PDB entry 7BTO | electron microscopy, 3.97 A resolution | chains D and I of the 9 polymer chains in the assembly

Chain D:
Name: Antirestriction protein ArdA
Organism: Enterococcus faecalis EnGen0302
Reference sequence: A0A0M2A928 (A0A0M2A928_ENTFL); numbering as in UniProt (aligned over 1-165)
Sequence (165 residues; each row starts with the number of its first residue):
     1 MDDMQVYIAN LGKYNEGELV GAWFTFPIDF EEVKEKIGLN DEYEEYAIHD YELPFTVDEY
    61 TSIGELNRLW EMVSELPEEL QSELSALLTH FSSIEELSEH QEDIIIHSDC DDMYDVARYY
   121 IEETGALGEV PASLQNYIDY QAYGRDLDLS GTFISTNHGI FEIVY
Not modelled in the structure: 1-2

Chain I:
Name: Type-1 restriction enzyme EcoR124II specificity protein
Organism: Escherichia coli
Reference sequence: P10485 (T1S1_ECOLX); residue numbers follow UniProt; this construct covers 1-404
Sequence (404 residues; each row starts with the number of its first residue):
     1 MSEMSYLEKL LDGVEVEWLP LGEITKYEQP TKYLVKAKDY HDTYTIPVLT AGKTFILGYT
    61 NETHGIYQAS KAPVIIFDDF TTANKWVDFD FKAKSSAMKM VTSCDDNKTL LKYVYYWLNT
   121 LPSEFAEGDH KRQWISNYSQ KKIPIPCPDN PEKSLAIQSE IVRILDKFTA LTAELTAELN
   181 MRKKQYNYYR DQLLSFKEGE VEWKTLGEIG KWYGGGTPSK NKIEFWENGS IPWISPKDMG
   241 RTLVDSSEDY ITEEAVLHSS TKLIPANSIA IVVRSSILDK VLPSALIKVP ATLNQDMKAV
   301 IPHENILVKY IYHMIGSRGS DILRAAKKTG GSVASIDSKK LFSFKIPVPN INEQQRIVEI
   361 LDKFDTLTNS ITEGLPREIE LRQKQYEYYR DLLFSFPKPE TVSN
Not modelled in the structure: 1-12, 397-404

Interface between chain D and chain I:
Pairs across the interface - 14 pairs, chain D then chain I:
  I105(D) with R274(I)
  S108(D) with S219(I), hydrogen bond; N221(I)
  D109(D) with K220(I); N221(I)
  Y119(D) with K220(I)
  Y120(D) with R274(I), hydrogen bond
  E123(D) with K220(I), salt bridge
  T124(D) with D296(I)
  S150(D) with S332(I)
  V164(D) with A334(I), hydrophobic
  Y165(D) with T329(I); A334(I); D337(I)
Other interface residues (no listed pair), chain D (14 interface residues in all): E102, A126, L147, G151
Other interface residues (no listed pair), chain I (15 interface residues in all): K237, S275, Q295, V333, S335, S338

Overview:
The interface between chain D and chain I involves 14 residues on one side and 15 on the other; the contacts
include 2 hydrogen bonds and 1 salt bridge. Among the polar pairs are E123(D)-K220(I), S108(D)-S219(I) and
Y120(D)-R274(I).
Here chain D is Antirestriction protein ArdA (Enterococcus faecalis EnGen0302) and chain I is Type-1
restriction enzyme EcoR124II specificity protein (Escherichia coli). Entry 7BTO (EcoR124I-ArdA in the
Translocation State) was determined by electron microscopy (same publication as 7BST, 7BTP, 7BTQ and 7BTR).
